PDB entry 8TW2 | electron microscopy, 3.39 A resolution | chains CX and FM of the 240 polymer chains in the assembly

Chain CX (and FM):
Molecule: Coat protein
From: Acinetobacter phage AP205
Notes: chain FM of this document is another copy of the same molecule, construct and numbering; everything in this record applies to it too
UniProt: Q9AZ42 (Q9AZ42_9VIRU); residues 1-129 here correspond to UniProt positions 2-130 (UniProt number = residue number + 1)
Sequence (129 residues; row label = number of the first residue in the row):
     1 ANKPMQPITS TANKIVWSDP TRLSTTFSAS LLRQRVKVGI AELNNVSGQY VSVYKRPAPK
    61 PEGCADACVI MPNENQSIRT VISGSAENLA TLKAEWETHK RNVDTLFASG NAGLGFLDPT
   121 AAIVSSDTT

How chain CX and chain FM interact:
Residue-residue contacts (9):
  Q6(CX) - N111(FM)  hydrogen bond
  Q6(CX) - L114(FM)
  Q6(CX) - F116(FM)
  P7(CX) - F116(FM)
  I8(CX) - G115(FM)
  I8(CX) - F116(FM)
  P20(CX) - L114(FM)  hydrophobic
  C68(CX) - P61(FM)
  C68(CX) - C64(FM)  disulfide
Other interface residues (no listed pair), chain CX (8 interface residues in all): S10, A67, I70
Other interface residues (no listed pair), chain FM (9 interface residues in all): E62, G63, V69
Inter-chain disulfides: C68(CX)-C64(FM)

In short:
Chain CX and chain FM form an interface of 8 and 9 residues respectively, with 1 disulfide bond and 1 hydrogen
bond. Its one hydrogen-bonded contact is Q6(CX)-N111(FM).
Both chains are Coat protein (Acinetobacter phage AP205). Entry 8TW2 (Acinetobacter phage AP205 T=4 VLP) was
determined by electron microscopy together with 8TOB, 8TOC, 8TV9, 8TVA and 8TWC from the same study.
